4QGU - chains A and B of the 4 polymer chains in the assembly; structure by X-ray diffraction, 2.54 A resolution.

[Chain A (and B)]
Protein: Gamma-interferon-inducible protein 16
Source organism: Homo sapiens
Notes: chain B of this document is another copy of the same molecule, construct and numbering; everything in this record applies to it too
UniProtKB: Q16666 (IF16_HUMAN); residue numbers follow UniProt; this construct covers 192-393
Chain sequence (206 residues; row label = number of the first residue in the row):
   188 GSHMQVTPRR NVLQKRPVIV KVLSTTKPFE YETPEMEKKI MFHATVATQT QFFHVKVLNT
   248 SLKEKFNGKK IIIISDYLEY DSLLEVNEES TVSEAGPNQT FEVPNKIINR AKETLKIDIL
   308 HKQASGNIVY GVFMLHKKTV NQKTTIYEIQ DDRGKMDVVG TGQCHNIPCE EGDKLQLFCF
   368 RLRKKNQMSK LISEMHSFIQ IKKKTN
Not modelled in the structure: 188-198, 390-393 (chain B: 188-197, 285, 390-393)
Construct notes: expression tag (188-191)

[How chain A and chain B interact]
Contacting residue pairs (18; chain A residue first):
  Arg297(A) - Arg340(B)
  Glu300(A) - Arg340(B)  salt bridge
  Asp305(A) - Arg297(B)  salt bridge
  Ile306(A) - Leu302(B)  hydrophobic
  Ile306(A) - Ile306(B)  hydrophobic
  Ile306(A) - Gln310(B)
  Lys309(A) - Gln310(B)
  Lys309(A) - Ala311(B)  hydrogen bond (backbone-backbone)
  Lys309(A) - Asn314(B)
  Gln310(A) - Lys309(B)
  Gln310(A) - Ala311(B)
  Ala311(A) - Lys309(B)  hydrogen bond (backbone-backbone)
  Ala311(A) - Gln310(B)
  Ala311(A) - Ala311(B)
  Asn314(A) - Lys309(B)  hydrogen bond (side chain-backbone)
  Arg340(A) - Arg297(B)
  Arg340(A) - Glu300(B)  salt bridge
  Lys371(A) - Ala311(B)
Also at the interface, not in a pair above, chain A (12 interface residues in all): Ile315, Asp339
Also at the interface, not in a pair above, chain B (10 interface residues in all): Lys293

[Overview]
The interface between chain A and chain B involves 12 residues on one side and 10 on the other, with 3
hydrogen bonds and 3 salt bridges. Polar contacts include Glu300(A)-Arg340(B), Asp305(A)-Arg297(B) and
Asn314(A)-Lys309(B).
Both chains are Gamma-interferon-inducible protein 16 (Homo sapiens). Entry 4QGU (protein domain complex with
ssDNA) was determined by X-ray diffraction.
